Entry 8IBQ (X-ray diffraction, 1.45 A resolution); this record covers chain A.

Chain A:
Name: Bromodomain-containing protein 4
From: Homo sapiens
UniProtKB: O60885 (BRD4_HUMAN), isoform O60885-2; numbering as in UniProt (aligned over 44-165)
Sequence (123 residues; numbered 43 to 165; the number before each row is that of its first residue):
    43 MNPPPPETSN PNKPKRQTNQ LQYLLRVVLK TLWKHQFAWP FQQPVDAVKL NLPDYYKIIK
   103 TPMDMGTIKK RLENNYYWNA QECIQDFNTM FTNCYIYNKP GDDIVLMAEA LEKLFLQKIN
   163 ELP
Differences from the reference sequence: initiating methionine (43)
Swiss-Prot annotation at these positions:
  - site: Asn140 (Acetylated histone binding)
  - cross-link: Lys99 (Glycyl lysine isopeptide (Lys-Gly) (interchain with G-Cter in SUMO2))
  - natural variant: Asp145 (D145G: Found in a patient with a neurodevelopmental syndrome; uncertain significance)
  - mutagenesis: Asn140 (N140A: Abolishes binding to acetylated histones)
Ligand contacts: OWO (7-[2-fluoranyl-3-(1,3,5-trimethylpyrazol-4-yl)phenyl]-1H-imidazo[4,5-b]pyridine): Trp81, Pro82, Phe83, Val87, Leu92, Leu94, Tyr97, Cys136, Tyr139, Asn140, Asp145, Ile146, Met149

Overview:
Bound to chain A: compound OWO. UniProt lists one mutagenesis site.
Chain A is Bromodomain-containing protein 4 (Homo sapiens); the structure, Bromodomain and Extra-terminal
Domain (BET) BRD4, was determined by X-ray diffraction, deposited together with 8IDH.
